Entry 1IEV (X-ray diffraction, 2.80 A resolution); this record covers chain A.

[Chain A]
Molecule: Beta-D-glucan glucohydrolase isoenzyme EXO1
Organism: Hordeum vulgare
Notes: EC 3.2.1.58
Amino-acid sequence (605 residues; row label = number of the first residue in the row):
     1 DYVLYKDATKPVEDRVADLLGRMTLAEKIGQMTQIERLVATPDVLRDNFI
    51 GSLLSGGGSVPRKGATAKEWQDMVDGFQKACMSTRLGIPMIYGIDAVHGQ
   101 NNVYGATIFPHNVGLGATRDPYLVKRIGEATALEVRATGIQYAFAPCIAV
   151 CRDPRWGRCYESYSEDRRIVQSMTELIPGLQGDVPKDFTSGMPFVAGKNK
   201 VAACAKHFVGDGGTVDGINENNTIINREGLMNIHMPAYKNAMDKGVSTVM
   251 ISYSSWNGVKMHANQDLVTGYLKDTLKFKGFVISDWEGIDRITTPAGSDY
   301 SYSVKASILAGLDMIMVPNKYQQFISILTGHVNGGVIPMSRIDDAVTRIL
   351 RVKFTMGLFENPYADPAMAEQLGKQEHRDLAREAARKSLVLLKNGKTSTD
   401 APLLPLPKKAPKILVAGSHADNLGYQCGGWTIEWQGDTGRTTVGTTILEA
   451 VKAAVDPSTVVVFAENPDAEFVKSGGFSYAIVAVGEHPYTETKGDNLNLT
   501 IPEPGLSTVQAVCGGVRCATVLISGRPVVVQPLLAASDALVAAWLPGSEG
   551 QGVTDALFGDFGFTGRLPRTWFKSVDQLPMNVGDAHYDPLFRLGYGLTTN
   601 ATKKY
Not modelled in the structure: 603-605
Cystine bridges: Cys-151/Cys-159, Cys-513/Cys-518
Covalently attached groups: N-acetylglucosamine (NAG) linked to Asn-221; 1,2,3,4,5,6-hexahydroxy-cyclohexane (INS) linked to Asp-285; glycan linked to Asn-498
Ligand contacts: 1,2,3,4,5,6-hexahydroxy-cyclohexane (INS): Leu-54, Asp-95, Phe-144, Arg-158, Lys-206, His-207, Met-250, Tyr-253, Trp-286, Met-316, Trp-430, Glu-491

[Overview]
Covalently linked N-acetylglucosamine: at Asn-221. Covalently linked 1,2,3,4,5,6-hexahydroxy-cyclohexane: at
Asp-285.
Chain A is Beta-D-glucan glucohydrolase isoenzyme EXO1 (Hordeum vulgare); the structure, Crystal structure of
barley beta-D-glucan glucohydrolase isoenzyme EXO1 in complex with cyclohexitol, was determined by X-ray
diffraction (same publication as 1IEQ, 1IEW and 1IEX).
